Entry 8SQF (X-ray diffraction, 2.30 A resolution); this record covers chain B.

# Chain B
Name: Beta-lactamase
Organism: Klebsiella pneumoniae
UniProtKB: Q6XEC0 (Q6XEC0_KLEPN); numbering as in UniProt (aligned over 1-265)
Sequence (265 residues; numbered 1 to 265; the number before each row is that of its first residue):
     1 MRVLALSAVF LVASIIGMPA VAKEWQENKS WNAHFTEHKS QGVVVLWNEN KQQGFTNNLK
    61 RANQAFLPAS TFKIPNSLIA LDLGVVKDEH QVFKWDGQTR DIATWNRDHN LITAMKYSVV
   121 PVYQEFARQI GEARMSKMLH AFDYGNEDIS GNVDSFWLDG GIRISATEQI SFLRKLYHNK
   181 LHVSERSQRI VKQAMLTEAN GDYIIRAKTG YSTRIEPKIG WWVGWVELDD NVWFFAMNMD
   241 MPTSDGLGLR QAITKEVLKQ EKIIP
Not modelled in the structure: 1-22
Modified / non-standard residues: Lys73 (lysine nz-carboxylic acid; KCX)
Swiss-Prot annotation at these positions:
  - active site: Ser70 (Acyl-ester intermediate)
  - binding site (a beta-lactam): Ser70, Lys73, Ser118, Arg250
  - modified residue: Lys73 (N6-carboxylysine)
  - mutagenesis: Ser70 (S70A: Does not alter thermal stability; S70G: Increases thermal stability. Abolishes hydrolysis of cephalothin and decreases catalytic efficiency about 60-fold with respect to ampicillin), Arg189 (R189A: No significant effect on catalytic efficiency with respect to ampicillin. Very little reduction in dimerization at neutral pH. Predominantly monomer at neutral pH; when associated with A-206 ...), Arg206 (R206A: No significant effect on catalytic efficiency with respect to ampicillin, nitrocefin or imipenem. Very little reduction in dimerization at neutral pH. Predominantly monomer at neutral pH ...)
Small-molecule neighbours:
  - bicarbonate ion (BCT): Ile102, Thr104, Trp105, Lys116, Tyr117
  - WIP ((1M)-3'-(benzyloxy)-5-hydroxy[1,1'-biphenyl]-3,4'-dicarboxylic acid): Ser70, Asp101, Ile102, Trp105, Ser118, Val120, Leu158, Lys208, Thr209, Gly210, Tyr211, Thr213, Arg214, Leu247, Arg250

# Overview
Bound to chain B: compound WIP and bicarbonate ion. UniProt lists active-site residue Ser70, 4
beta-lactam-binding residues and 3 mutagenesis sites.
Chain B is Beta-lactamase (Klebsiella pneumoniae); the structure, OXA-48 bound to inhibitor CDD-2725, was
determined by X-ray diffraction, deposited together with 8SQG.
